3TDD - chains M and 2 of the 28 polymer chains in the assembly; structure by X-ray diffraction, 2.70 A resolution.

# Chain M
Name: Proteasome component PRE4
Organism: Saccharomyces cerevisiae
Notes: EC 3.4.25.1
Reference sequence: P30657 (PSB4_YEAST); the construct lacks a stretch of the UniProt sequence and is renumbered around it, so the offset changes along the chain: -8 to -1 = UniProt 34-41; 1-70 = UniProt 42-111; 74-92 = UniProt 120-138; 93-105 = UniProt 141-153; 3 more segments
Sequence (233 residues; row label = number of the first residue in the row; note: 6 numbers in that range are skipped by the numbering (no residue carries them; nothing is unmodelled there); a row labelled like 71B-71D holds insertion residues (71B, then the next letters in order); numbers below 1 keep their minus sign (Thr-8 is residue -8)):
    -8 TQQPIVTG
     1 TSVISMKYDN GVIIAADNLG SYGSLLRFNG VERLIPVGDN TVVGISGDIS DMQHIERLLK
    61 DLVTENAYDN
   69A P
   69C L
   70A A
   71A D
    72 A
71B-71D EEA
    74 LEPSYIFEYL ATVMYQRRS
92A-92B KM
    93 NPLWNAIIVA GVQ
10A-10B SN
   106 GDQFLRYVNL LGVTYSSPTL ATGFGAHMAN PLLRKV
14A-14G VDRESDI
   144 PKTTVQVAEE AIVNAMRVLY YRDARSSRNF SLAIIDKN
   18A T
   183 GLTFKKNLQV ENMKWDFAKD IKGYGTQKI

# Chain 2
Name: Proteasome component PRE3
Organism: Saccharomyces cerevisiae
Notes: EC 3.4.25.1
Reference sequence: P38624 (PSB6_YEAST); the construct lacks a stretch of the UniProt sequence and is renumbered around it, so the offset changes along the chain: 1-70 = UniProt 20-89; 72-92 = UniProt 90-110; 94-105 = UniProt 111-122; 106-181 = UniProt 125-200; 1 more segments
Sequence (196 residues; numbered 1 to 187 plus 12 insertion-coded residues; 3 numbers in that range are skipped by the numbering (no residue carries them; nothing is unmodelled there); the number before each row is that of its first residue; a row labelled like 10A-10B holds insertion residues (10A, then the next letters in order)):
     1 TSIMAVTFKD GVILGADSRT TTGAYIANRV TDKLTRVHDK IWCCRSGSAA DTQAIADIVQ
    61 YHLELYTSQY
    72 GTPSTETAAS VFKELCYENK D
    94 NLTAGIIVAG YD
10A-10B DK
   106 NKGEVYTIPL GGSVHKLPYA IAGSGSTFIY GYCDKNFREN MSKEETVDFI KHSLSQAIKW
   166 DGSSGGVIRM VVLTAA
   183 GVERL
18A-18J IFYPDEYEQL

# Interface between chain M and chain 2
Residue-residue contacts - 62 pairs, chain M then chain 2:
  Ser24(M) - Trp165(2)
  Ser24(M) - Asp166(2)
  Ser24(M) - Gly167(2)  hydrogen bond (backbone-backbone)
  Leu25(M) - Phe133(2)  hydrophobic
  Leu25(M) - Trp165(2)
  Leu26(M) - Lys164(2)
  Leu26(M) - Trp165(2)  hydrogen bond (backbone-backbone)
  Leu26(M) - Gly167(2)
  Arg27(M) - Trp165(2)
  Phe129(M) - Ala24(2)  hydrophobic
  Phe129(M) - Tyr25(2)  hydrophobic
  Tyr163(M) - Glu18H(2)  hydrogen bond
  Tyr164(M) - Ile26(2)
  Tyr164(M) - Arg29(2)
  Arg165(M) - Ala24(2)
  Arg165(M) - Tyr25(2)
  Arg165(M) - Ile26(2)  hydrogen bond (backbone-backbone)
  Arg165(M) - Ala27(2)  hydrogen bond (side chain-backbone)
  Arg165(M) - Arg29(2)
  Asp166(M) - Ala24(2)
  Asp166(M) - Ile26(2)
  Ala167(M) - Arg19(2)
  Ala167(M) - Thr21(2)
  Ala167(M) - Ala24(2)  hydrogen bond (backbone-backbone)
  Ala167(M) - Ile26(2)
  Ala167(M) - Gly167(2)
  Arg168(M) - Ala24(2)
  Arg171(M) - Asp18E(2)  salt bridge
  Arg171(M) - Glu18H(2)  salt bridge
  Lys196(M) - Arg29(2)  hydrogen bond (backbone-side chain)
  Trp197(M) - Tyr18C(2)
  Trp197(M) - Pro18D(2)
  Trp197(M) - Arg29(2)
  Trp197(M) - Gly171(2)
  Trp197(M) - Val172(2)  hydrophobic
  Asp198(M) - Tyr18C(2)  hydrogen bond (backbone-side chain)
  Phe199(M) - Arg29(2)
  Phe199(M) - Val30(2)  hydrophobic
  Ala200(M) - Ile18A(2)
  Ala200(M) - Val30(2)  hydrophobic
  Ala200(M) - Val172(2)  hydrophobic
  Ala200(M) - Arg174(2)  hydrogen bond (backbone-side chain)
  Lys201(M) - Ile18A(2)
  Lys201(M) - Tyr18C(2)
  Ile203(M) - Val30(2)  hydrophobic
  Ile203(M) - Arg174(2)
  Lys204(M) - Asp32(2)
  Lys204(M) - Arg186(2)
  Gly205(M) - Asp32(2)  hydrogen bond (backbone-side chain)
  Tyr206(M) - Thr35(2)
  Tyr206(M) - Arg45(2)
  Tyr206(M) - Gln53(2)  hydrogen bond (side chain-backbone)
  Tyr206(M) - Ala56(2)
  Tyr206(M) - Asp57(2)  hydrogen bond
  Gln209(M) - Asp32(2)
  Gln209(M) - Leu34(2)  hydrogen bond (side chain-backbone)
  Gln209(M) - Thr35(2)
  Gln209(M) - Arg36(2)  hydrogen bond (side chain-backbone)
  Gln209(M) - Trp42(2)
  Gln209(M) - Arg186(2)
  Ile211(M) - Trp42(2)  hydrophobic
  Ile211(M) - Arg186(2)  hydrogen bond (backbone-side chain)
Other interface residues (no listed pair), chain M (26 interface residues in all): Met133, Met195
Other interface residues (no listed pair), chain 2 (35 interface residues in all): Asn28, Ile163, Ser168, Val184

# In short
26 residues of chain M and 35 residues of chain 2 are in contact, with 15 hydrogen bonds and 2 salt bridges.
Polar contacts include Arg171(M)-Glu18H(2), Arg171(M)-Asp18E(2) and Tyr163(M)-Glu18H(2).
Here chain M is Proteasome component PRE4 and chain 2 is Proteasome component PRE3, both from Saccharomyces
cerevisiae. Entry 3TDD (Crystal structure of yeast CP in complex with Belactosin C) was determined by X-ray
diffraction.
